PDB entry 1FKW | X-ray diffraction, 2.40 A resolution | chain A

# Chain A
Protein: Adenosine deaminase
From: Mus musculus
Notes: EC 3.5.4.4
UniProtKB: P03958 (ADA_MOUSE); numbering as in UniProt (aligned over 4-352)
Chain sequence (349 residues; each row starts with the number of its first residue):
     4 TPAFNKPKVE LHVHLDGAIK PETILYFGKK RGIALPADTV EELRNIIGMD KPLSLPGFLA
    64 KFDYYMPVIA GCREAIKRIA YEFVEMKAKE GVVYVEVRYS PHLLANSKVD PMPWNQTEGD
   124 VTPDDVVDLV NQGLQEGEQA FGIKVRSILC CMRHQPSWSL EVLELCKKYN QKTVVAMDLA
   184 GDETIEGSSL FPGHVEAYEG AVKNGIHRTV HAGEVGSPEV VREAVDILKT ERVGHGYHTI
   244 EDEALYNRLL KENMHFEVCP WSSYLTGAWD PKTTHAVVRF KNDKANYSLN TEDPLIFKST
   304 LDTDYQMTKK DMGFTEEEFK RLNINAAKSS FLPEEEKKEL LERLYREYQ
Construct notes: engineered mutation E295 (Asp in P03958)
Metal / ion sites: Zn2+: H15, H17, H214, E295
Residues lining bound ligands: purine riboside (PUR): H17, D19, L58, F61, L62, F65, R101, Y102, S103, L106, C153, M155, A183, G184, H214, E217, E295, D296
UniProt features mapped onto this chain:
  - active site: E217 (Proton donor)
  - binding site (Zn(2+)): H15, H17, H214
  - binding site (substrate): H17, D19, G184, D296
  - site: L58 (Important for interaction with adenosine receptors and increasing their affinity for agonists), L62 (Important for interaction with adenosine receptors and increasing their affinity for agonists), H238 (Important for catalytic activity)
  - modified residue (N6-acetyllysine): K54, K232
  - mutagenesis: E217 (E217D: Reduces catalytic activity 700-fold. No effect on affinity for adenosine; E217G: Reduces catalytic activity 3200-fold. No effect on affinity for adenosine ...), H238 (H238A: Increases affinity for adenosine 20-fold. Reduces enzyme activity 500-fold; H238E: Nearly abolishes enzyme activity; H238R: Reduces enzyme activity 1500-fold ...), D296 (D296A: Reduces affinity for adenosine 70-fold. Reduces enzyme activity 110000-fold; D296N: Reduces affinity for adenosine 10-fold. Reduces enzyme activity 100-fold)

# Overview
Ligands of chain A: purine riboside. The Zn2+ site is built by H15, H17, H214 and E295. Curated annotation
(UniProt) lists active-site residue E217, 3 Zn2+-binding residues, 4 substrate-binding residues and 3
mutagenesis sites.
Chain A is Adenosine deaminase (Mus musculus); the structure, Murine adenosine deaminase (D295E), was
determined by X-ray diffraction together with 1FKX from the same study.
